Entry 6B5I (X-ray diffraction, 2.60 A resolution); this record covers chains A and D of the 4 polymer chains in the assembly.

# Chain A (and D)
Name: Retinal dehydrogenase 2
From: Homo sapiens
Notes: EC 1.2.1.36; chain D of this document is another copy of the same molecule, construct and numbering; everything in this record applies to it too
Reference sequence: O94788 (AL1A2_HUMAN); residues 26-518 here = UniProt positions 26-518
Chain sequence (493 residues; each row starts with the number of its first residue):
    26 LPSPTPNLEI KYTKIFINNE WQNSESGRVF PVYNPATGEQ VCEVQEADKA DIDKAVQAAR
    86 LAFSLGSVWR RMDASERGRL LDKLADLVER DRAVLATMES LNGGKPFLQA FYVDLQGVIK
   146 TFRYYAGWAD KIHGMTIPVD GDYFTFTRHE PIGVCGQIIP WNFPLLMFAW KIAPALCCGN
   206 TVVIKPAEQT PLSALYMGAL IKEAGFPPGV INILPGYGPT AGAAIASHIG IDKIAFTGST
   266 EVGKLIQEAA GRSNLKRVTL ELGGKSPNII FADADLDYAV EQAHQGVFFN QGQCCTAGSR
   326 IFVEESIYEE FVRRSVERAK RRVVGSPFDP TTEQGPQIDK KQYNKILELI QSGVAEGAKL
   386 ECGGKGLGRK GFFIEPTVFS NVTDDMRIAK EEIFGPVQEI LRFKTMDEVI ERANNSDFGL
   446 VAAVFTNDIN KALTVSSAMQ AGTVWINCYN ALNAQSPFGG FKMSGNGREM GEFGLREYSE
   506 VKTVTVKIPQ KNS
Unresolved in the structure: 26
Small-molecule neighbours: CU4 (1-(4-cyanophenyl)-N-(3-fluorophenyl)-3-[4-(methylsulfonyl)phenyl]-1H-pyrazole-4-carboxamide): V138, G142, K145, T146, N187, F188, L191, W195, Q310, F314, C319, C320, T321, N475, L477, N478, A479, F483, M495
Curated features (UniProtKB/Swiss-Prot):
  - active site: E286 (Proton acceptor), C320 (Nucleophile)
  - binding site (NAD(+)): I184 to W186, K210 to E213, S264 to E266, K366 to K370, E417
  - site: N187 (Transition state stabilizer)
  - modified residue: Y168 (Phosphotyrosine), S351 (Phosphoserine)
Reported in the primary citation:
  - binding site for CU4: N187, F188, F314, C320, T321
  - specificity-determining residues: V138, G142, T321, L477 (proposed by the authors, not directly observed)

# Interface between chain A and chain D
Residue-residue contacts (29):
  S100(A) - Q480(D)
  R104(A) - R148(D)
  D107(A) - D107(D)
  R148(A) - R104(D)
  Y149(A) - D155(D)
  Y149(A) - K156(D)  hydrogen bond (backbone-side chain)
  G152(A) - G152(D)
  G152(A) - K156(D)
  W153(A) - K156(D)
  W153(A) - H158(D)
  D155(A) - Y149(D)
  D155(A) - Q480(D)  hydrogen bond
  K156(A) - Y149(D)  hydrogen bond (side chain-backbone)
  K156(A) - G152(D)
  K156(A) - W153(D)
  H158(A) - W153(D)
  H158(A) - E497(D)  salt bridge
  L458(A) - V511(D)  hydrophobic
  T459(A) - P514(D)
  Q480(A) - S100(D)
  Q480(A) - D155(D)  hydrogen bond
  E497(A) - H158(D)  salt bridge
  V511(A) - L458(D)  hydrophobic
  K512(A) - N455(D)
  I513(A) - L458(D)  hydrophobic
  P514(A) - N455(D)
  Q515(A) - N455(D)
  Q515(A) - L458(D)
  Q515(A) - T459(D)  hydrogen bond
Other interface residues (no listed pair), chain A (22 interface residues in all): F169, I454, N455
Other interface residues (no listed pair), chain D (22 interface residues in all): D111, I454, S462, K512, I513

# Summary
Chain A and chain D each contribute 22 residues to their interface; the contacts include 5 hydrogen bonds and
2 salt bridges. Polar pairs include H158(A)-E497(D), Y149(A)-K156(D) and D155(A)-Q480(D). Chain A binds
compound CU4. From the paper: a binding site for CU4 at N187(A), F188(A) and F314(A) among others; specificity
determinants V138(A), G142(A) and T321(A) among others.
Both chains are Retinal dehydrogenase 2 (Homo sapiens). Entry 6B5I (ALDH1A2 liganded with
1-(4-cyanophenyl)-N-(3-fluorophenyl)-3-[4-(methylsulfonyl)phenyl]-1H-pyrazole-4-carboxamide (compound CM121))
was determined by X-ray diffraction together with 6ALJ, 6B5G and 6B5H from the same study.
